PDB entry 8WA1 | electron microscopy, 2.80 A resolution | chains B and c of the 23 polymer chains in the assembly

Chain B:
Molecule: DNA-directed RNA polymerase subunit beta
Organism: Nicotiana tabacum
UniProt: P06271 (RPOB_TOBAC); numbering as in UniProt (aligned over 1-1070)
Amino-acid sequence (1070 residues; row label = number of the first residue in the row):
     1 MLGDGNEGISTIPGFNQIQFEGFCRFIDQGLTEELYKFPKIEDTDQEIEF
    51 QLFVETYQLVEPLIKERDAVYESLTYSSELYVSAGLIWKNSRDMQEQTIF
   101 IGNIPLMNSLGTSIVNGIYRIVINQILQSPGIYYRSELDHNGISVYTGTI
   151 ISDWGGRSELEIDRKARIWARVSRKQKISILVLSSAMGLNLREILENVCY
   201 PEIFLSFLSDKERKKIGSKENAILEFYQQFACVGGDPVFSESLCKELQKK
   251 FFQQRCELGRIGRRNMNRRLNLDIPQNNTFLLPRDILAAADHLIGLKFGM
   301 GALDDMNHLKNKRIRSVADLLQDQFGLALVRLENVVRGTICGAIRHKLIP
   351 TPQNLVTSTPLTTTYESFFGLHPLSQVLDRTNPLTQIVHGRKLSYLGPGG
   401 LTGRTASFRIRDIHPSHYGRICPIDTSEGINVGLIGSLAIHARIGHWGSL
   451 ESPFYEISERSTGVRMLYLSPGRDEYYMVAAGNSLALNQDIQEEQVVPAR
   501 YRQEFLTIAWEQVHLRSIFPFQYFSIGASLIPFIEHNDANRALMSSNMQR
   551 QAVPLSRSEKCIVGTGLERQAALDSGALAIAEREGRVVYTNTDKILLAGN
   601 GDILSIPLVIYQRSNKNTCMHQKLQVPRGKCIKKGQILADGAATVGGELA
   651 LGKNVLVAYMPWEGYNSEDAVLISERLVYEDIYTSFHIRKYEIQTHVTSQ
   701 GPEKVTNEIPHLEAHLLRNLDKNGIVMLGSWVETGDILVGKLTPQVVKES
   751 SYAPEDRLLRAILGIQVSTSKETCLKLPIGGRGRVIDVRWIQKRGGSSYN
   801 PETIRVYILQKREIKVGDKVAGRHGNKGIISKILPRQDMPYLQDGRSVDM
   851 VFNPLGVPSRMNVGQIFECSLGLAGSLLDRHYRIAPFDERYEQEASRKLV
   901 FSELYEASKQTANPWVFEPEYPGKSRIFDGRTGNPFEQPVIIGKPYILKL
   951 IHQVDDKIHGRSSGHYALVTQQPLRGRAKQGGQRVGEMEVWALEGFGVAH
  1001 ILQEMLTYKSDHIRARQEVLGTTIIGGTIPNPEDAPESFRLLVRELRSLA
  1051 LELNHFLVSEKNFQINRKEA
Not modelled in the structure: 1-5, 209-250, 746-769, 1070
Ion coordination: Zn2+: Glu-535, His-536, Asp-888, Glu-889, Ser-896

Chain c:
Molecule: DNA-directed RNA polymerase subunit beta''
Organism: Nicotiana tabacum
UniProt: P38550 (RPOC2_TOBAC); residues 1-1388 here correspond to UniProt positions 5-1392 (UniProt number = residue number + 4)
Amino-acid sequence (1388 residues; each row starts with the number of its first residue):
     1 MAERANLVFHNKAINGTAMKRLISRLIDHFGMAYTSHILDQVKTLGFQQA
    51 TATSISLGIDDLLTIPSKGWLVQDAEQQSLILEKHHHYGNVHAVEKLRQS
   101 IEIWYATSEYLRQEMNPNFRMTDPFNPVHIMSFSGARGNASQVHQLVGMR
   151 GLMSDPQGQMIDLPIQSNLREGLSLTEYIISCYGARKGVVDTAVRTSDAG
   201 YLTRRLVEVVQHIVVRRTDCGTARGISVSPRNGMMPERIFIQTLIGRVLA
   251 DDIYMGPRCIATRNQDIGIGLVNRFITFRAQPISIRTPFTCRSTSWICRL
   301 CYGRSPTHGDLVELGEAVGIIAGQSIGEPGTQLTLRTFHTGGVFTGGTAE
   351 HVRAPSNGKIKFNEDLVHPTRTRHGHPAFLCSIDLYVTIESEDILHNVNI
   401 PPKSLLLVQNDQYVESEQVIAEIRAGISTLNFKEKVRKHIYSDSDGEMHW
   451 STDVYHAPEFTYGNVHLLPKTSHLWILLGRPCRSSLVYLSIHKDQDQMNA
   501 HFLSGKRRYTSNLSVTNDQARQKLFSSDFSGKKEDRIPDYSDLNRIICAG
   551 QYNLVYSPILHENSDLLSKRRRNKFIIPLHSIQELENELMPCSGISIEIP
   601 VNGIFRRNSILAYFDDPRYRRKSSGIIKYGTVETHSVIKKEDLLEYRGVK
   651 EFRPKYQMKVDRFFFIPEEVHILPGSSSIMVRNNSIVGVDTQITLNLRSR
   701 VGGLVRVERKKKRIELKIFSGDIHFPGETDKISRHTGVLIPPGTGKRNSK
   751 ESKKVKNWIYVQRITPSKKKFFVLVRPVVTYEITDGINLATLFPPDPLQE
   801 RDNVQLRIVNYILYGNGKPIRGISDTSIQLVRTCLVLNWNQDKKSSSCEE
   851 ARASFVEIRTNGLIRHFLRINLVKSPISYIGKRNDPSGSGLLSDNGSDCT
   901 NINPFSSIYSYSKAKIQQSINQPQGTIHTLLNRNKECQSLIILSAANCSR
   951 MGPFKDVKYHSVIKKSIKKDPLIPIRNSLGPLGTSLPIENFYSSYHLITH
  1001 NQILVTNYLQLDNLKQTFQVIKFKYYLMDENGKIFNPDPCRNIILNPFNL
  1051 NWYFLHHNYCEETSKIISLGQFICENVCIAKNGPPLKSGQVILVQVDSIV
  1101 IRSAKPYLATPGATVHGHYGETLYEGDTLVTFIYEKSRSGDITQGLPKVE
  1151 QVLEVRSVDSISMNLEKRIEGWNKCITRILGIPWGFLIGAELTIAQSRIS
  1201 LVNKIQQVYRSQGVQIHNRHLEIIVRQITSKVLVSEDGMSNVFSPGELIG
  1251 LLRAERMGRALEEAICYRVVLLGITRASLNTQSFISEASFQETARVLAKA
  1301 ALRGRIDWLKGLKENVVLGGVIPVGTGFKGLVHPSKQHNNIPLETKKKNL
  1351 FEGEMRDILFHHKKLFDSCLSKNFHDIPEQSFIGFNDS
Not modelled in the structure: 1-5, 333-348, 500-556, 581-594, 629-660, 956-977, 1137-1144, 1331-1388

Chain B / chain c interface:
Contacting residue pairs (128):
  Phe-298(B) with Phe-460(c), hydrophobic; Tyr-462(c); Val-465(c)
  Met-300(B) with Gly-463(c); Asn-464(c)
  Arg-411(B) with Arg-186(c), hydrogen bond (backbone-side chain)
  Asp-412(B) with Arg-186(c)
  Ile-413(B) with Cys-182(c); Tyr-183(c); Arg-186(c)
  His-414(B) with Tyr-183(c)
  Pro-415(B) with Tyr-183(c)
  Tyr-418(B) with Ile-179(c), hydrophobic; Tyr-183(c), hydrogen bond
  Pro-423(B) with Ile-179(c), hydrophobic; Cys-182(c), hydrophobic; Arg-186(c)
  Ile-424(B) with Tyr-178(c), hydrophobic; Cys-182(c), hydrophobic
  Thr-426(B) with Arg-186(c)
  Gly-429(B) with Ala-193(c)
  Val-432(B) with Val-189(c), hydrophobic; Val-190(c), hydrophobic
  Gly-433(B) with Arg-186(c)
  Tyr-501(B) with Glu-1125(c), hydrogen bond; Gly-1126(c), hydrogen bond (side chain-backbone)
  Arg-502(B) with Tyr-441(c); Gly-1126(c), hydrogen bond (side chain-backbone)
  Phe-505(B) with Thr-176(c)
  Thr-507(B) with Glu-83(c)
  Tyr-523(B) with Leu-175(c), hydrophobic
  Phe-524(B) with Tyr-178(c), hydrophobic
  Ile-534(B) with Tyr-178(c)
  Glu-535(B) with Leu-169(c); Leu-173(c)
  His-536(B) with Leu-169(c), hydrogen bond (side chain-backbone); Arg-170(c), hydrogen bond (side chain-backbone); Glu-171(c); Gly-172(c)
  Asn-537(B) with Tyr-178(c)
  Asp-538(B) with Arg-150(c), salt bridge; Tyr-178(c)
  Ala-539(B) with Tyr-178(c); Ser-181(c); Ala-185(c), hydrophobic
  Asn-540(B) with Ala-185(c)
  Ala-542(B) with Tyr-178(c)
  Tyr-659(B) with Ile-55(c); Ser-56(c)
  Met-660(B) with Thr-51(c); Ser-54(c)
  Pro-661(B) with Ala-50(c); Thr-51(c); Ile-55(c)
  Trp-662(B) with Thr-51(c)
  Glu-663(B) with Thr-51(c), hydrogen bond (backbone-side chain)
  Pro-854(B) with Ile-55(c); Ser-56(c); Met-131(c)
  Leu-855(B) with Met-131(c), hydrophobic; Ala-136(c), hydrophobic; Arg-137(c)
  Val-857(B) with Leu-57(c), hydrophobic
  Pro-858(B) with Met-131(c), hydrophobic; Gln-142(c); Leu-146(c), hydrophobic
  Ser-859(B) with Gln-142(c)
  Met-861(B) with Gln-145(c); Arg-150(c); Leu-169(c)
  Val-863(B) with Leu-62(c), hydrophobic; Leu-146(c), hydrophobic; Leu-169(c), hydrophobic
  Ile-866(B) with Leu-57(c); Ile-59(c), hydrophobic
  Phe-867(B) with Ile-59(c), hydrophobic
  Phe-887(B) with Leu-173(c); Ser-174(c); Leu-175(c), hydrophobic; Tyr-178(c), hydrophobic
  Glu-889(B) with Glu-171(c)
  Glu-894(B) with Arg-170(c), salt bridge; Glu-171(c)
  Tyr-921(B) with Asp-60(c)
  Pro-922(B) with Asp-60(c)
  Lys-924(B) with Ser-56(c), hydrogen bond
  Arg-931(B) with Thr-51(c)
  Phe-936(B) with Thr-51(c); Ala-52(c); Ser-54(c)
  Glu-937(B) with Ala-52(c); Thr-53(c)
  Gln-938(B) with Thr-53(c), hydrogen bond (backbone-backbone); Ser-54(c), hydrogen bond (backbone-side chain)
  Pro-939(B) with Ser-56(c), hydrogen bond (backbone-side chain)
  Val-940(B) with Ser-54(c); Ser-56(c)
  Ile-941(B) with Leu-57(c); Gly-58(c)
  Trp-991(B) with Arg-204(c); Val-207(c); Ile-320(c); Gln-324(c), hydrogen bond (backbone-side chain)
  Ala-992(B) with Gln-324(c)
  Glu-994(B) with Gln-211(c); Ile-320(c); Leu-1312(c); Val-1316(c); Val-1324(c)
  Gly-997(B) with Val-1324(c); Gly-1325(c); Thr-1326(c), hydrogen bond (backbone-backbone)
  Ala-999(B) with Ile-1322(c); Val-1324(c); Thr-1326(c), hydrogen bond (backbone-side chain); Gly-1327(c)
  His-1000(B) with Thr-1326(c)
  Leu-1002(B) with Ile-1322(c), hydrophobic
  Gln-1003(B) with Val-1321(c)
  Leu-1006(B) with Val-1316(c), hydrophobic
  Thr-1007(B) with Gly-1319(c)
  Pro-1036(B) with Leu-1318(c); Gly-1319(c)
  Phe-1039(B) with Val-1317(c); Leu-1318(c), hydrophobic
  Leu-1046(B) with Leu-1297(c), hydrophobic
  Leu-1051(B) with Ala-1301(c), hydrophobic
  His-1055(B) with Leu-1318(c)
Also at the interface, not in a pair above, chain B (88 interface residues in all): Gly-299, Phe-408, Cys-422, Ala-481, Val-496, Pro-498, Glu-504, Gly-664, Arg-897, Val-900, Phe-901, Glu-920, Val-990, Gly-995, Val-998, Asp-1034, Ala-1035, Leu-1053
Also at the interface, not in a pair above, chain c (79 interface residues in all): Phe-47, Gln-48, Asp-61, Leu-80, Pro-156, Ile-161, Leu-163, Val-194, Thr-203, Ala-317, Ile-321, Ser-442, His-1116, Phe-1284, Gly-1320

Summary:
88 residues of chain B and 79 residues of chain c are in contact; the contacts include 15 hydrogen bonds and 2
salt bridges. Among the polar pairs are Asp-538(B)/Arg-150(c), Glu-894(B)/Arg-170(c) and
Arg-411(B)/Arg-186(c). The Zn2+ site is built by Glu-535(B), His-536(B), Asp-888(B), Glu-889(B) and
Ser-896(B).
Here chain B is DNA-directed RNA polymerase subunit beta and chain c is DNA-directed RNA polymerase subunit
beta'', both from Nicotiana tabacum. Entry 8WA1 (The cryo-EM structure of the Nicotiana tabacum PEP-PAP-TEC2)
was determined by electron microscopy together with 8W9Z and 8WA0 from the same study.
